PDB entry 7RDA | X-ray diffraction, 1.92 A resolution | chains C and H of the 3 polymer chains in the assembly

Chain C:
Molecule: Circumsporozoite protein
Notes: fragment: peptide 21
UniProtKB: P02893 (CSP_PLAFA); residues 1-15 here correspond to UniProt positions 120-134 (UniProt number = residue number + 119)
Amino-acid sequence (15 residues; each row starts with the number of its first residue):
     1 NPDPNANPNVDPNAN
Not modelled in the structure: 15

Chain H:
Molecule: antibody m43.138 heavy chain
Source organism: Mus musculus
Notes: antibody fragment or engineered binder
Amino-acid sequence (255 residues; numbered 1 to 247 plus 8 insertion-coded residues; the number before each row is that of its first residue; a row labelled like 82A-82C holds insertion residues (82A, then the next letters in order)):
     1 QVQLVQSGAEVKKPGASVKVSCKASGYTFTTYAIHWVRQAPGQRLEWMGW
    51 IK
   52A V
    53 GDGNTRYSPKFQGRVTITRDTSASTAYMEL
82A-82C SSL
    83 RSEDTAVYFCALLTVITP
100A-100D DDAF
   101 DIWGQGTMVTVSSASTKGPSVFPLAPSSKSTSGGTAALGCLVKDYFPEPV
   151 TVSWNSGALTSGVHTFPAVLQSSGLYSLSSVVTVPSSSLGTQTYICNVNH
   201 KPSNTKVDKKVEPKSCDKGLEVLFQGPGGSAWSHPQFEKGGHHHHHH
Not modelled in the structure: 1, 214-247
Disulfide bonds: Cys-22/Cys-92, Cys-140/Cys-196

How chain C and chain H interact:
Contacting residue pairs - 26 pairs, chain C then chain H:
  Asp-3(C) with Arg-58(H), salt bridge
  Asn-5(C) with Trp-50(H), hydrogen bond (backbone-side chain); Lys-52(H); Arg-58(H)
  Ala-6(C) with Trp-50(H), hydrogen bond (backbone-side chain); Arg-58(H)
  Asn-7(C) with His-35(H), hydrogen bond; Leu-95(H), hydrogen bond (side chain-backbone); Thr-96(H), hydrogen bond
  Pro-8(C) with Trp-50(H); Lys-52(H)
  Asn-9(C) with Tyr-32(H); Ala-33(H), hydrogen bond (side chain-backbone); His-35(H); Leu-95(H), hydrogen bond (side chain-backbone); Thr-96(H); Val-97(H); Ile-98(H), hydrogen bond (backbone-backbone)
  Val-10(C) with Thr-96(H); Ile-98(H)
  Asp-11(C) with Ile-98(H), hydrogen bond (backbone-backbone); Thr-99(H); Pro-100(H)
  Asn-13(C) with Pro-100(H)
  Ala-14(C) with Ile-98(H), hydrophobic; Thr-99(H)
Also at the interface, not in a pair above, chain H (13 interface residues in all): Leu-94

Summary:
10 residues of chain C face 13 of chain H across their interface; the contacts include 9 hydrogen bonds and 1
salt bridge. Polar contacts include Asp-3(C)/Arg-58(H), Asn-5(C)/Trp-50(H) and Ala-6(C)/Trp-50(H).
Here chain C is Circumsporozoite protein and chain H is antibody m43.138 heavy chain (Mus musculus). Entry
7RDA (Crystal structure of PfCSP peptide 21 with vaccine-elicited human anti-malaria antibody m43.138) was
determined by X-ray diffraction (same publication as 7RCS and 7RD3).
